Entry 4DTJ (X-ray diffraction, 1.90 A resolution); this record covers chains A and T of the 3 polymer chains in the assembly.

[Chain A]
Molecule: DNA polymerase
Organism: Enterobacteria phage RB69
Notes: EC 2.7.7.7
Reference sequence: Q38087 (DPOL_BPR69); residue numbers follow UniProt; this construct covers 1-901
Amino-acid sequence (901 residues; each row starts with the number of its first residue):
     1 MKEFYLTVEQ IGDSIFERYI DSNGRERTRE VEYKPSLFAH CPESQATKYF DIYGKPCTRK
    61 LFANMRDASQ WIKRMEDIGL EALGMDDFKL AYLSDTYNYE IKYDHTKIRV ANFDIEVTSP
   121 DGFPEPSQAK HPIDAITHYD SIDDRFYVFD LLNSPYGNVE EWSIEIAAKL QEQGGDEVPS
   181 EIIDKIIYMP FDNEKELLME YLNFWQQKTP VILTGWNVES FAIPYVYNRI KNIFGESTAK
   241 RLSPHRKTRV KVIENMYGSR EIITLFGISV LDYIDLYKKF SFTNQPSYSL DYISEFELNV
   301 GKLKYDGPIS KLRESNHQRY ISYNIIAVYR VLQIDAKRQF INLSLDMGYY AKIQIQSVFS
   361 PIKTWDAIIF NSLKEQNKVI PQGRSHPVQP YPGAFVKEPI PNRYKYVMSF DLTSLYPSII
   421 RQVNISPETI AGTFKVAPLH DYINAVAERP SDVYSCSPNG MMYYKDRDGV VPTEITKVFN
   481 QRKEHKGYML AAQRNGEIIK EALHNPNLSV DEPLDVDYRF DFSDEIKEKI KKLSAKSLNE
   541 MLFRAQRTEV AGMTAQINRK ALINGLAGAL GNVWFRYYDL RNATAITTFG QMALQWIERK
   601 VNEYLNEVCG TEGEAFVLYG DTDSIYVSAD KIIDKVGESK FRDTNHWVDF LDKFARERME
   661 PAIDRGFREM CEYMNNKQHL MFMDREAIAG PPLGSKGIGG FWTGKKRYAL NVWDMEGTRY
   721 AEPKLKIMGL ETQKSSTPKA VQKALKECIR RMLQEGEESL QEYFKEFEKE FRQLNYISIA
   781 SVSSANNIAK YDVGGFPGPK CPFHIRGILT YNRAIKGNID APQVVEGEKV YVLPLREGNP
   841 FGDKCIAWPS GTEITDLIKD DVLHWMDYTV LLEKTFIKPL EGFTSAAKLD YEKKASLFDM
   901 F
Differences from the reference sequence: conflict Ala-222 (Asp in Q38087), Ala-327 (Asp in Q38087), Ala-561 (Leu in Q38087), Gly-565 (Ser in Q38087), Ala-567 (Tyr in Q38087)
Ion coordination: Ca2+ site 1 near Glu-116 (its only coordinating residue here); Ca2+ site 2: Asp-411, Leu-412, Asp-623 (together with dTTP); Ca2+ site 3: Asp-411, Asp-623 (together with dTTP); Ca2+ site 4: Asn-505, Asn-507, Lys-531
Ligand contacts: dTTP (TTP): Asp-411, Leu-412, Thr-413, Ser-414, Leu-415, Tyr-416, Pro-417, Arg-482, Lys-486, Lys-560, Asn-564, Thr-622, Asp-623
Curated features (UniProtKB/Swiss-Prot):
  - region: Thr-248 to Thr-264 (Beta hairpin), Lys-705 to Tyr-708 (Binding of DNA in B-conformation), Leu-897 to Phe-901 (Interaction with the polymerase clamp)
  - binding site (Mg(2+)): Asp-114, Glu-116, Asp-411, Leu-412, Asp-623
  - binding site (substrate): Ser-414 to Tyr-416, Arg-482, Lys-560
  - site: Asp-621 (Optimization of metal coordination by the polymerase active site), Lys-706 (Optimization of metal coordination by the polymerase active site), Asp-714 (Essential for viral replication)
  - mutagenesis: Leu-415 (L415A/G: Decreases base selectivity by several hundred fold; L415G/F: Increased misinsertion, increased mismatch extension and inefficient proofreading; L415M: No effect on base selectivity), Asp-621 (D621A: Drastic decrease in the efficiency of incorporation of dGMP), Lys-706 (K706A: Almost complete loss of polymerase activity), Asp-714 (D714A: Complete loss of viral replication)
Reported in the primary citation:
  - binding site for DNA template (chain T): Ile-362, Asn-572

[Chain T]
Molecule: DNA template
Sequence (18 nucleotides; numbered 1 to 18; the number before each row is that of its first residue):
     1 TCGXATAAGC AGTCCGCG
Modified / non-standard residues: 3DR (1',2'-dideoxyribofuranose-5'-phosphate) at position 4

[Interface between chain A and chain T]
Pairs across the interface - 46 pairs, chain A then chain T:
  Glu-219(A) / DC2(T)  hydrogen bond to the base
  Ile-253(A) / DC2(T)  sugar contact
  Glu-254(A) / DC2(T)  sugar contact
  Asn-255(A) / DC2(T)  phosphate contact
  Arg-260(A) / DC2(T)  salt bridge to the phosphate
  Ile-262(A) / DC2(T)  base contact
  Asp-275(A) / DG3(T)  base contact
  Phe-359(A) / DG3(T)  base contact
  Ser-360(A) / DG3(T)  phosphate contact
  Ser-360(A) / 3DR_4(T)  hydrogen bond to the phosphate
  Pro-361(A) / DG3(T)  phosphate contact
  Pro-361(A) / 3DR_4(T)  phosphate contact
  Ile-362(A) / 3DR_4(T)  phosphate contact
  Tyr-391(A) / DA5(T)  hydrogen bond to the phosphate
  Tyr-391(A) / DT6(T)  sugar contact
  Pro-392(A) / DT6(T)  phosphate contact
  Pro-392(A) / DA7(T)  phosphate contact
  Gly-393(A) / DT6(T)  hydrogen bond to the phosphate
  Gly-393(A) / DA7(T)  hydrogen bond to the phosphate
  Ala-394(A) / DA7(T)  sugar contact
  Val-396(A) / DA7(T)  phosphate contact
  Val-396(A) / DA8(T)  phosphate contact
  Gly-565(A) / 3DR_4(T)  sugar contact
  Gly-568(A) / 3DR_4(T)  sugar contact
  Gly-568(A) / DA5(T)  sugar contact
  Ala-569(A) / 3DR_4(T)  sugar contact
  Asn-572(A) / 3DR_4(T)  hydrogen bond to the phosphate
  Asn-572(A) / DA5(T)  hydrogen bond to the phosphate
  Lys-705(A) / DA8(T)  salt bridge to the phosphate
  Lys-705(A) / DG9(T)  sugar contact
  Lys-706(A) / DA7(T)  base contact
  Lys-706(A) / DA8(T)  sugar contact
  Arg-707(A) / DG9(T)  phosphate contact
  Arg-707(A) / DC10(T)  salt bridge to the phosphate
  Glu-731(A) / DC10(T)  sugar contact
  Ser-784(A) / DT1(T)  hydrogen bond to the base
  Asn-786(A) / DT1(T)  hydrogen bond to the base
  Pro-799(A) / DC14(T)  phosphate contact
  Lys-800(A) / DT13(T)  phosphate contact
  Lys-800(A) / DC14(T)  hydrogen bond to the phosphate
  Cys-801(A) / DT13(T)  sugar contact
  Phe-803(A) / DG12(T)  sugar contact
  Gly-827(A) / DT1(T)  base contact
  Lys-844(A) / DT13(T)  salt bridge to the phosphate
  Lys-874(A) / DG12(T)  salt bridge to the phosphate
  Lys-878(A) / DA11(T)  salt bridge to the phosphate
Also at the interface, not in a pair above, chain A (39 interface residues in all): Lys-251, Glu-398, Gly-571, Lys-734, Arg-806

[In short]
39 residues of chain A face 14 of chain T across their interface, with 10 hydrogen bonds and 6 salt bridges.
Among the polar pairs are Glu-219(A)/DC2(T), Ser-784(A)/DT1(T) and Asn-786(A)/DT1(T). Ligands of chain A:
dTTP. From the paper: a binding site for DNA template (chain T) at Ile-362(A) and Asn-572(A).
Here chain A is DNA polymerase (Enterobacteria phage RB69) and chain T is DNA template. Entry 4DTJ (RB69 DNA
Polymerase Ternary Complex with dTTP Opposite an Abasic Site and ddT/dA as the Penultimate ...) was determined
by X-ray diffraction (same publication as 4DTM, 4DTN, 4DTO, 4DTP, 4DTR, 4DTS, 4DTU and 4DTX).
